Entry 7XII (X-ray diffraction, 2.25 A resolution); this record covers chains A and B.

Chain A (and B):
Molecule: Polyamine aminopropyltransferase
From: Pyrobaculum calidifontis
Notes: EC 2.5.1.16; chain B of this document is another copy of the same molecule, construct and numbering; everything in this record applies to it too
UniProtKB: A3MU81 (SPEE_PYRCJ); residue numbers follow UniProt; this construct covers 1-289
Amino-acid sequence (309 residues; each row starts with the number of its first residue; numbers below 1 keep their minus sign (Met-19 is residue -19)):
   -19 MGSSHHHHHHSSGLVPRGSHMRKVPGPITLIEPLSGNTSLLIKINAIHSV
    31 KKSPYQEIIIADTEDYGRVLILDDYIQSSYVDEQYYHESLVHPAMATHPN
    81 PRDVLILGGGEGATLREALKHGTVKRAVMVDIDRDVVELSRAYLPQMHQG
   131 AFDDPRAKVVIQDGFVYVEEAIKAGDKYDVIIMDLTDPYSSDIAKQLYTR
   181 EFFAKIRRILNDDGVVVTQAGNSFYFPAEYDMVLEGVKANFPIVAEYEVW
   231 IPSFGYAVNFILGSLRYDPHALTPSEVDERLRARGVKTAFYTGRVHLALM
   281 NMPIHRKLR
Not modelled in the structure: -19 to 3 (chain B: -19 to 1)
Differences from the reference sequence: initiating methionine (-19); expression tag (-18 to 0)
Small-molecule neighbours:
  - N1-aminopropylagmatine (AG3; 1-{4-[(3-aminopropyl)amino]butyl}guanidine): Glu12, Tyr55, Ile56, Gln57, Ser58, Tyr66, His67, Glu91, Thr94, Asp164, Leu165, Thr166, Asp167, Tyr169, Gln199, Phe234, Tyr236
  - 5'-deoxy-5'-methylthioadenosine (MTA): Gln36, Leu50, Leu52, Gln57, Gly88, Gly89, Gly90, Glu91, Val110, Asp111, Ile112, Asp113, Val116, Gln142, Asp143, Gly144, Asp164, Leu165, Thr166, Ile173, Ala174, Leu177
From the paper describing this entry:
  - specificity-determining residues: Tyr236 (proposed by the authors, not directly observed)

Chain A / chain B interface:
Pairs across the interface (99; chain A residue first):
  Val4(A) - Gly16(B)  hydrogen bond (backbone-backbone)
  Pro5(A) - Gly16(B)
  Pro5(A) - Asn17(B)
  Pro5(A) - Ser19(B)
  Ile11(A) - Lys3(B)
  Ile11(A) - Val4(B)  hydrophobic
  Pro13(A) - Lys3(B)
  Ser15(A) - Asp45(B)  hydrogen bond
  Gly16(A) - Arg2(B)
  Asn17(A) - Pro5(B)
  Asn17(A) - Leu21(B)
  Asn17(A) - Ile22(B)
  Asn17(A) - Lys23(B)  hydrogen bond (backbone-backbone)
  Asn17(A) - Glu44(B)
  Asn17(A) - Asp45(B)
  Thr18(A) - Pro5(B)
  Thr18(A) - Leu21(B)
  Thr18(A) - Asp45(B)  hydrogen bond
  Thr18(A) - Tyr46(B)  hydrogen bond
  Ser19(A) - Lys3(B)  hydrogen bond (side chain-backbone)
  Ser19(A) - Pro5(B)
  Ser19(A) - Leu20(B)
  Ser19(A) - Leu21(B)  hydrogen bond (backbone-backbone)
  Leu20(A) - Ser19(B)
  Leu20(A) - Leu20(B)  hydrophobic
  Leu21(A) - Asn17(B)
  Leu21(A) - Thr18(B)
  Leu21(A) - Ser19(B)  hydrogen bond (backbone-backbone)
  Leu21(A) - Leu21(B)  hydrophobic
  Ile22(A) - Asn17(B)
  Lys23(A) - Asn17(B)  hydrogen bond (backbone-backbone)
  Glu44(A) - Asn17(B)
  Asp45(A) - Ser15(B)  hydrogen bond
  Asp45(A) - Asn17(B)
  Asp45(A) - Thr18(B)  hydrogen bond
  Asp45(A) - Tyr205(B)
  Asp45(A) - Lys287(B)  salt bridge
  Tyr46(A) - Thr18(B)  hydrogen bond
  Tyr46(A) - Tyr205(B)  hydrogen bond
  Asp54(A) - Lys3(B)  salt bridge
  Tyr60(A) - Arg289(B)  hydrogen bond (backbone-side chain)
  Val61(A) - Phe204(B)  hydrophobic
  Val61(A) - Leu288(B)  hydrogen bond (backbone-backbone)
  Val61(A) - Arg289(B)
  Glu63(A) - Arg289(B)  salt bridge
  Gln64(A) - Leu288(B)
  Gln64(A) - Arg289(B)
  Tyr65(A) - His285(B)
  Tyr65(A) - Arg286(B)  hydrogen bond (side chain-backbone)
  Tyr65(A) - Leu288(B)  hydrophobic
  Arg96(A) - Arg289(B)
  Gln126(A) - Arg289(B)  hydrogen bond (backbone-side chain)
  Gln129(A) - Arg289(B)  hydrogen bond
  Asn202(A) - Trp230(B)
  Phe204(A) - Val61(B)  hydrophobic
  Phe204(A) - Pro232(B)  hydrophobic
  Tyr205(A) - Asp45(B)
  Tyr205(A) - Tyr46(B)  hydrogen bond
  Tyr205(A) - Trp230(B)  hydrophobic
  Tyr205(A) - Pro232(B)
  Trp230(A) - Asn202(B)
  Trp230(A) - Tyr205(B)  hydrophobic
  Trp230(A) - Trp230(B)
  Trp230(A) - Gly235(B)
  Trp230(A) - Tyr236(B)  hydrophobic
  Trp230(A) - Ala237(B)  hydrophobic
  Trp230(A) - His285(B)  hydrogen bond (backbone-side chain)
  Pro232(A) - Phe204(B)  hydrophobic
  Pro232(A) - Tyr205(B)
  Gly235(A) - Trp230(B)
  Tyr236(A) - Trp230(B)  hydrophobic
  Ala237(A) - Trp230(B)  hydrophobic
  Phe270(A) - Met282(B)  hydrophobic
  Arg274(A) - Met280(B)  hydrogen bond (side chain-backbone)
  Arg274(A) - Asn281(B)  hydrogen bond
  Val275(A) - Pro283(B)
  Ala278(A) - Ala278(B)
  Ala278(A) - Met282(B)  hydrophobic
  Leu279(A) - Met282(B)  hydrophobic
  Met280(A) - Arg274(B)  hydrogen bond (backbone-side chain)
  Asn281(A) - Arg274(B)  hydrogen bond
  Asn281(A) - Leu277(B)
  Met282(A) - Ala278(B)  hydrophobic
  Met282(A) - Leu279(B)  hydrophobic
  Pro283(A) - Val275(B)
  His285(A) - Tyr65(B)
  His285(A) - Trp230(B)  hydrogen bond (side chain-backbone)
  Arg286(A) - Tyr65(B)  hydrogen bond (backbone-side chain)
  Lys287(A) - Asp45(B)  salt bridge
  Leu288(A) - Val61(B)  hydrogen bond (backbone-backbone)
  Leu288(A) - Gln64(B)
  Leu288(A) - Tyr65(B)  hydrophobic
  Arg289(A) - Tyr60(B)  hydrogen bond (side chain-backbone)
  Arg289(A) - Val61(B)
  Arg289(A) - Glu63(B)  salt bridge
  Arg289(A) - Gln64(B)
  Arg289(A) - Arg96(B)
  Arg289(A) - Gln126(B)  hydrogen bond (side chain-backbone)
  Arg289(A) - Gln129(B)
Also at the interface, not in a pair above, chain A (53 interface residues in all): Asp62, Val229, His250, Ala269, Leu277, Ile284
Also at the interface, not in a pair above, chain B (51 interface residues in all): Asp62, Val229, Ala269, Phe270, Ile284

Summary:
53 residues of chain A face 51 of chain B across their interface; the contacts include 29 hydrogen bonds and 5
salt bridges. Polar pairs include Asp45(A)-Lys287(B), Asp54(A)-Lys3(B) and Glu63(A)-Arg289(B). Chain A binds
5'-deoxy-5'-methylthioadenosine and N1-aminopropylagmatine. From the paper: the specificity determinant
Tyr236(A).
Chain A and chain B are both Polyamine aminopropyltransferase (Pyrobaculum calidifontis); the structure,
Crystal structure of the aminopropyltransferase, SpeE from hyperthermophilic crenarchaeon, Pyrobaculum
calidifontis in complex with 5'-methylthioadenosine (MTA) ..., was determined by X-ray diffraction together
with 7XIF, 7XIG and 7XIH from the same study.
